7VOT - chains 1 and Y of the 66 polymer chains in the assembly; structure by electron microscopy, 2.90 A resolution.

[Chain 1]
Protein: Light-harvesting protein B-875 alpha chain
Organism: Rhodobacter sphaeroides 2.4.1
Reference sequence: Q3J1A4 (LHA1_RHOS4); residue numbers follow UniProt; this construct covers 1-58
Sequence (58 residues; row label = number of the first residue in the row):
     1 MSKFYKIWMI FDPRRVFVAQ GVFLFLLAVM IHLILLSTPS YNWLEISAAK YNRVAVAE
Disordered / not traced: 1, 55-58
Swiss-Prot annotation at these positions:
  - binding site (a bacteriochlorophyll): His32
Small-molecule neighbours:
  - bacteriochlorophyll a (BCL), molecule 1: Leu24, Phe25, Ala28, His32, Leu35, Tyr41, Trp43
  - bacteriochlorophyll a (BCL), molecule 2: Leu24, Leu27, Ala28, Ile31, His32, Leu35, Tyr41
  - spheroidene (SPO): Phe25, Ala28, Val29, His32, Leu33, Leu36, Trp43

[Chain Y]
Protein: Rsp_7571 Protein-Y PufY
Organism: Rhodobacter sphaeroides 2.4.1
Reference sequence: U5NME9 (U5NME9_RHOS4); residue numbers follow UniProt; this construct covers 1-53
Sequence (53 residues; each row starts with the number of its first residue):
     1 MPEVSEFAFR LMMAAVIFVG VGIMFAFAGG HWFVGLVVGG LVAAFFAATP NSN
Disordered / not traced: 1, 53
Small-molecule neighbours: ubiquinone-10 (U10): Phe7, Phe18, Leu36, Val37, Gly40, Leu41, Ala43, Ala44, Ala47, Ala48, Pro50
Reported in the primary citation:
  - binding site for ubiquinone-10: Phe7

[How chain 1 and chain Y interact]
Contacting residue pairs - 16 pairs, chain 1 then chain Y:
  Arg14(1) with Asn51(Y)
  Arg15(1) with Val4(Y); Glu6(Y), salt bridge; Phe9(Y)
  Val18(1) with Met13(Y)
  Ala19(1) with Met13(Y), hydrophobic
  Val22(1) with Met13(Y), hydrophobic; Ile17(Y), hydrophobic
  Phe23(1) with Val16(Y), hydrophobic
  Phe25(1) with Met24(Y), hydrophobic
  Leu26(1) with Val16(Y); Gly20(Y); Met24(Y), hydrophobic
  Val29(1) with Met24(Y), hydrophobic
  Met30(1) with Ile23(Y), hydrophobic
  Leu33(1) with Phe27(Y), hydrophobic
Other interface residues (no listed pair), chain 1 (13 interface residues in all): Leu36, Ser37
Other interface residues (no listed pair), chain Y (14 interface residues in all): Ser5, Val21, Phe46

[Summary]
13 residues of chain 1 and 14 residues of chain Y are in contact, with 1 salt bridge. The salt-bridged pair is
Arg15(1)-Glu6(Y). Ligands of chain 1: spheroidene and bacteriochlorophyll a. Chain Y binds ubiquinone-10. From
UniProt: bacteriochlorophyll-binding residue His32(1) on chain 1. The paper reports a binding site for
ubiquinone-10 at Phe7(Y).
Here chain 1 is Light-harvesting protein B-875 alpha chain and chain Y is Rsp_7571 Protein-Y PufY, both from
Rhodobacter sphaeroides 2.4.1. Entry 7VOT (The structure of dimeric photosynthetic RC-LH1 supercomplex in
Class-2) was determined by electron microscopy, deposited together with 7VA9, 7VB9, 7VNM, 7VOR and 7VOY.
